PDB entry 5VSU | X-ray diffraction, 3.10 A resolution | chains A and I of the 9 polymer chains in the assembly

[Chain A]
Molecule: U4/U6 snRNA-associated-splicing factor PRP24
From: Saccharomyces cerevisiae (strain ATCC 204508 / S288c)
UniProtKB: P49960 (PRP24_YEAST); residue numbers follow UniProt; this construct covers 1-444
Chain sequence (452 residues; numbered 1 to 452; the number before each row is that of its first residue):
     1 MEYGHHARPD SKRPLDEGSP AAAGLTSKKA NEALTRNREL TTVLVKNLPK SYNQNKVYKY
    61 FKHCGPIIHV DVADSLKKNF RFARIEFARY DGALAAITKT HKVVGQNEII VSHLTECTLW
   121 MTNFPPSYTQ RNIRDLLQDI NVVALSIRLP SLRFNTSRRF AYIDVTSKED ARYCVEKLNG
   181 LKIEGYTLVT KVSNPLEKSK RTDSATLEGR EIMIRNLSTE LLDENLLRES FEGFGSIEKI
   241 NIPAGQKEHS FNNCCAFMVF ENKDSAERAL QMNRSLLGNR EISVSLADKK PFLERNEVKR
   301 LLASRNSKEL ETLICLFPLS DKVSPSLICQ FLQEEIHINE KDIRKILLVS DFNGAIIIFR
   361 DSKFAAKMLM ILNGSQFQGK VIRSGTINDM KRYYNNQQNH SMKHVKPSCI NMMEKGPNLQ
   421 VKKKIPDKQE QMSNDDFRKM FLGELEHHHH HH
Not modelled in the structure: 1-25, 399-431, 446-452
Differences from the reference sequence: expression tag (445-452)
Swiss-Prot annotation at these positions:
  - modified residue: Ser19 (Phosphoserine)
What the authors report for this chain:
  - mutagenesis - D361A/S362A/K363A/K367A/L369A/M370A/I371A/N373A: unchanged binding to Saccharomyces cerevisiae strain T8 chromosome XII sequence (chain I)
  - mutagenesis - D361A/S362A/K363A/K367A/L369A/M370A/I371A/N373A: decreased binding to U6 snRNA-associated Sm-like protein LSm2
  - mutagenesis - D361A/S362A/K363A/K367A/L369A/M370A/I371A/N373A: decreased growth

[Chain I]
Molecule: Saccharomyces cerevisiae strain T8 chromosome XII sequence
From: Saccharomyces cerevisiae
Sequence (83 nucleotides; each row starts with the number of its first residue):
    30 GGUCAAUUUG AAACAAUACA GAGAUGAUCA GCGGUUCCCC UGCAUAAGGA UGAACCGUUU
    90 UACAAAGAGA UUUAUUUCGU UUX
Not modelled in the structure: 30-33, 80, 103-107
Modified residues: 9QV (uridine 2',5'-bis(dihydrogen phosphate)) at position 112
Differences from the reference sequence: conflict G62 (A365963 in 1039023528)

[How chain A and chain I interact]
Contacting residue pairs (105; chain A residue first):
  Asn31(A) with G52(I), hydrogen bond to the base
  Leu34(A) with G52(I), base contact
  Thr35(A) with G52(I), hydrogen bond to the base
  Arg38(A) with G50(I), hydrogen bond to the base; G52(I), hydrogen bond to the base
  Trp120(A) with C48(I), sugar contact; A49(I), stacking on the base
  Thr122(A) with A47(I), hydrogen bond to the sugar; C48(I), sugar contact
  Asn123(A) with U46(I), hydrogen bond to the base; A47(I), hydrogen bond to the sugar
  Arg148(A) with G50(I), hydrogen bond to the base
  Pro150(A) with A51(I), phosphate contact
  Ser151(A) with A51(I), hydrogen bond to the phosphate; A53(I), base contact
  Arg153(A) with A53(I), base contact; C58(I), hydrogen bond to the base
  Phe154(A) with A53(I), base contact; U54(I), stacking on the base; U57(I), hydrogen bond to the base; C58(I), sugar contact
  Ser157(A) with A47(I), sugar contact
  Arg158(A) with C48(I), phosphate contact; G50(I), salt bridge to the phosphate; A51(I), salt bridge to the phosphate; A53(I), sugar contact
  Arg159(A) with U46(I), hydrogen bond to the base; A47(I), hydrogen bond to the sugar; C48(I), hydrogen bond to the phosphate
  Phe160(A) with C48(I), phosphate contact; A49(I), sugar contact; G50(I), sugar contact
  Tyr162(A) with A49(I), hydrogen bond to the base; G50(I), stacking on the base
  Tyr186(A) with U46(I), base contact
  Lys191(A) with A49(I), base contact
  Ser193(A) with A49(I), base contact
  Asn194(A) with A49(I), hydrogen bond to the base
  Pro195(A) with A49(I), base contact
  Lys198(A) with A49(I), base contact
  Ser199(A) with C48(I), sugar contact
  Lys200(A) with C48(I), base contact
  Arg201(A) with A47(I), salt bridge to the phosphate; C48(I), salt bridge to the phosphate; A49(I), salt bridge to the phosphate
  Thr202(A) with A47(I), base contact; C48(I), hydrogen bond to the base
  Asp203(A) with A44(I), base contact; C48(I), base contact
  Thr206(A) with A44(I), hydrogen bond to the base
  Glu211(A) with C43(I), hydrogen bond to the base; A44(I), base contact
  Met213(A) with A41(I), base contact; A42(I), base contact
  Arg215(A) with A41(I), base contact; A42(I), base contact; A91(I), hydrogen bond to the base
  Asn216(A) with A40(I), hydrogen bond to the base; A91(I), base contact; C92(I), hydrogen bond to the base
  Lys239(A) with A44(I), hydrogen bond to the sugar
  Asn241(A) with C43(I), base contact; A44(I), hydrogen bond to the sugar
  Pro243(A) with A41(I), sugar contact; C43(I), sugar contact
  Ala244(A) with A41(I), sugar contact
  Gln246(A) with A41(I), sugar contact
  Phe251(A) with A40(I), phosphate contact; A41(I), sugar contact
  Asn252(A) with G39(I), hydrogen bond to the phosphate; A40(I), hydrogen bond to the phosphate
  Asn253(A) with G39(I), base contact; A40(I), hydrogen bond to the phosphate; A41(I), base contact
  Cys254(A) with A41(I), base contact
  Cys255(A) with A41(I), base contact
  Phe257(A) with A42(I), sugar contact; C43(I), stacking on the base
  Asn273(A) with A91(I), sugar contact
  Arg274(A) with A91(I), sugar contact; C92(I), sugar contact
  Ser283(A) with A91(I), hydrogen bond to the base; C92(I), hydrogen bond to the sugar
  Ala287(A) with A42(I), base contact
  Asp288(A) with A42(I), hydrogen bond to the base; G55(I), hydrogen bond to the base
  Lys289(A) with G55(I), hydrogen bond to the base
  Lys290(A) with C43(I), salt bridge to the phosphate; A44(I), base contact
  Phe292(A) with G55(I), base contact; U57(I), phosphate contact
  Leu293(A) with A42(I), base contact
  Arg295(A) with U57(I), sugar contact; C58(I), salt bridge to the phosphate
  Asn296(A) with U57(I), sugar contact
  Lys299(A) with A56(I), sugar contact; U57(I), salt bridge to the phosphate; C58(I), salt bridge to the phosphate
  Arg300(A) with U36(I), phosphate contact; U37(I), salt bridge to the phosphate
  Arg305(A) with U100(I), sugar contact; U101(I), salt bridge to the phosphate
  Glu309(A) with U37(I), phosphate contact
  Asp321(A) with A51(I), hydrogen bond to the base
  Ser350(A) with C58(I), hydrogen bond to the base
Interface residues without a listed pair, chain A (68 interface residues in all): Thr118, Glu197, Ile242, Glu281, Pro291, Asn306, Asp351
Interface residues without a listed pair, chain I (27 interface residues in all): A45, G98

[In short]
Chain A and chain I form an interface of 68 and 27 residues respectively, with 34 hydrogen bonds, 11 salt
bridges and 4 aromatic stacking contacts. Polar contacts include Asn31(A)-G52(I), Thr35(A)-G52(I) and
Arg38(A)-G50(I). From the paper: D361A/S362A/K363A/K367A/L369A/M370A/I371A/N373A of chain A reduce binding to
U6 snRNA-associated Sm-like protein LSm2; D361A/S362A/K363A/K367A/L369A/M370A/I371A/N373A of chain A reduce
growth.
Chain A is U4/U6 snRNA-associated-splicing factor PRP24 (Saccharomyces cerevisiae (strain ATCC 204508 /
S288c)) and chain I is Saccharomyces cerevisiae strain T8 chromosome XII sequence (Saccharomyces cerevisiae);
the structure, Structure of yeast U6 snRNP with 2'-phosphate terminated U6 RNA, was determined by X-ray
diffraction (same publication as 6ASO).
